2OBO - chains A and B of the 4 polymer chains in the assembly; structure by X-ray diffraction, 2.60 A resolution.

[Chain A]
Name: HCV NS3 protease
From: Hepatitis C virus
UniProtKB: Q91RS4 (Q91RS4_9HEPC); numbering as in UniProt (aligned over 1-181)
Chain sequence (200 residues; each row starts with the number of its first residue; numbers below 1 keep their minus sign (Met-10 is residue -10)):
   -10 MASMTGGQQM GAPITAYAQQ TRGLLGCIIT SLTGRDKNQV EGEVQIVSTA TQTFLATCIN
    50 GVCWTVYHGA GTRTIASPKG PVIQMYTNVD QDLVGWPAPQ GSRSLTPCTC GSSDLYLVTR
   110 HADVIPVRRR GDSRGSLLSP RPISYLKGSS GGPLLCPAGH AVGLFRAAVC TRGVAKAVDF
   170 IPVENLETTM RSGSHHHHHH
Not modelled in the structure: -10 to -2, 183-189
Glycans and other covalent adducts: beta-mercaptoethanol (BME) linked to Cys16; compound HUD linked to Ser139
Differences from the reference sequence: expression tag (-10 to 0, 182-189); conflict Thr40 (Ala in Q91RS4), Ser91 (Ala in Q91RS4)
Metal / ion sites: Zn2+: Cys97, Cys99, Cys145
Ligand contacts: HUD (tert-butyl {(2S)-1-[(1R,2S,5S)-2-{[(2S,3R)-4-amino-1-cyclopropyl-3-hydroxy-4-oxobutan-2-yl]carbamoyl}-6,6-dimethyl-3-azabicyclo[3.1.0]hex-3-yl]-3,3-dimethyl-1-oxobutan-2-yl}carbamate): Gln41, Thr42, Phe43, Val55, His57, Asp81, Arg123, Ile132, Leu135, Lys136, Gly137, Ser138, Phe154, Arg155, Ala156, Ala157, Val158, Cys159, Asp168

[Chain B]
Name: HCV NS4A peptide
Notes: engineered mutation(s): C22S
UniProtKB: Q9QP06 (Q9QP06_9HEPC); residues 21-39 here correspond to UniProt positions 1678-1696 (UniProt number = residue number + 1657)
Chain sequence (23 residues; numbered 19 to 41; the number before each row is that of its first residue):
    19 KKGSVVIVGR IVLSGKPAII PKK
Differences from the reference sequence: expression tag (19-20, 40-41)

[Chain A / chain B interface]
Residue-residue contacts (70; chain A residue first):
  Met-1(A) - Leu31(B)  hydrogen bond (backbone-backbone)
  Met-1(A) - Ser32(B)
  Met-1(A) - Lys34(B)
  Gly0(A) - Lys34(B)  hydrogen bond (backbone-side chain)
  Pro2(A) - Lys34(B)
  Ile3(A) - Leu31(B)  hydrophobic
  Thr4(A) - Leu31(B)
  Thr4(A) - Gly33(B)  hydrogen bond (side chain-backbone)
  Ala5(A) - Val30(B)
  Tyr6(A) - Arg28(B)
  Tyr6(A) - Ile29(B)
  Tyr6(A) - Val30(B)  hydrogen bond (backbone-backbone)
  Ala7(A) - Arg28(B)
  Gln8(A) - Gly27(B)
  Gln8(A) - Arg28(B)  hydrogen bond
  Gln9(A) - Val26(B)
  Thr10(A) - Ile25(B)
  Thr10(A) - Val26(B)  hydrogen bond (backbone-backbone)
  Thr10(A) - Gly27(B)  hydrogen bond (side chain-backbone)
  Thr10(A) - Arg28(B)
  Arg11(A) - Val24(B)
  Arg11(A) - Ile25(B)
  Arg11(A) - Val26(B)  hydrogen bond (backbone-backbone)
  Cys16(A) - Val24(B)
  Cys16(A) - Val26(B)  hydrophobic
  Thr19(A) - Val24(B)
  Ser20(A) - Gly21(B)
  Ser20(A) - Ser22(B)  hydrogen bond (side chain-backbone)
  Ser20(A) - Val24(B)
  Gly23(A) - Ser22(B)
  Gln28(A) - Arg28(B)  hydrogen bond (backbone-side chain)
  Glu30(A) - Arg28(B)  salt bridge
  Gly31(A) - Val30(B)
  Glu32(A) - Ile29(B)
  Glu32(A) - Val30(B)
  Glu32(A) - Leu31(B)  hydrogen bond (side chain-backbone)
  Glu32(A) - Ser32(B)  hydrogen bond
  Val33(A) - Arg28(B)
  Val33(A) - Ile29(B)  hydrogen bond (backbone-backbone)
  Gln34(A) - Ile25(B)
  Gln34(A) - Gly27(B)  hydrogen bond (side chain-backbone)
  Gln34(A) - Arg28(B)
  Ile35(A) - Ile25(B)
  Ile35(A) - Val26(B)  hydrogen bond (backbone-backbone)
  Ile35(A) - Gly27(B)  hydrogen bond (backbone-backbone)
  Ile35(A) - Arg28(B)
  Val36(A) - Val23(B)  hydrophobic
  Val36(A) - Val24(B)
  Ser37(A) - Val23(B)
  Ser37(A) - Val24(B)  hydrogen bond (backbone-backbone)
  Ser37(A) - Val26(B)
  Thr38(A) - Val23(B)
  Arg62(A) - Lys20(B)
  Arg62(A) - Gly21(B)
  Arg62(A) - Val23(B)
  Thr63(A) - Lys19(B)  hydrogen bond
  Thr63(A) - Ser22(B)  hydrogen bond
  Thr63(A) - Val23(B)  hydrogen bond (backbone-backbone)
  Ile64(A) - Val23(B)
  Ala65(A) - Ser22(B)
  Ala65(A) - Val23(B)  hydrogen bond (backbone-backbone)
  Ala65(A) - Val24(B)  hydrophobic
  Pro88(A) - Ile25(B)  hydrophobic
  Arg92(A) - Ser32(B)
  Val107(A) - Ile29(B)  hydrophobic
  Val107(A) - Leu31(B)  hydrophobic
  Thr108(A) - Ile29(B)
  Arg109(A) - Ile29(B)
  Ala111(A) - Ile29(B)
  Leu144(A) - Leu31(B)  hydrophobic
Also at the interface, not in a pair above, chain A (46 interface residues in all): Asp25, Val29, Thr42, Leu44, Ala59, Pro70, Trp85, Leu94, His110

[Summary]
Chain A and chain B form an interface of 46 and 16 residues respectively; the contacts include 21 hydrogen
bonds and 1 salt bridge. Polar pairs include Glu30(A)-Arg28(B), Gly0(A)-Lys34(B) and Thr4(A)-Gly33(B).
Covalently linked compound HUD: at Ser139(A).
Chain A is HCV NS3 protease (Hepatitis C virus) and chain B is HCV NS4A peptide; the structure, Structure of
HEPATITIS C VIRAL NS3 protease domain complexed with NS4A peptide and ketoamide SCH476776, was determined by
X-ray diffraction together with 2O8M, 2OBQ, 2OC0, 2OC1, 2OC7 and 2OC8 from the same study.
